PDB entry 6XQA | X-ray diffraction, 2.16 A resolution | chains A and C of the 3 polymer chains in the assembly

Chain A:
Molecule: MHC class I antigen
Source organism: Homo sapiens
UniProtKB: A0A411J078 (A0A411J078_HUMAN); residues 1-278 here correspond to UniProt positions 25-302 (UniProt number = residue number + 24)
Sequence (278 residues; each row starts with the number of its first residue):
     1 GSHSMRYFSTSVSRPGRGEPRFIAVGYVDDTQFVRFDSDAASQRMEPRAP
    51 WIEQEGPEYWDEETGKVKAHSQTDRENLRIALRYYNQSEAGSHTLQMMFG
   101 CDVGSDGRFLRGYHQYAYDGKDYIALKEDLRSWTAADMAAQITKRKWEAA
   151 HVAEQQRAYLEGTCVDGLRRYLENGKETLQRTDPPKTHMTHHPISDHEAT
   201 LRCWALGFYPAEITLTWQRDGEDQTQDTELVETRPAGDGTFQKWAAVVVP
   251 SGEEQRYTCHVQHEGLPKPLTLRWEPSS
Disordered / not traced: 277-278
Disulfides: Cys101-Cys164, Cys203-Cys259

Chain C:
Molecule: PB2-549-557 peptide from Influenza B, TYQWVLKNL
Sequence (9 residues; numbered 1 to 9; the number before each row is that of its first residue):
     1 TYQWVLKNL

How chain A and chain C interact:
Contacting residue pairs (46):
  Met5(A) - Thr1(C)
  Tyr7(A) - Thr1(C)  hydrogen bond (side chain-backbone)
  Tyr7(A) - Tyr2(C)  hydrophobic
  Ala24(A) - Tyr2(C)
  Met45(A) - Tyr2(C)  hydrophobic
  Glu63(A) - Thr1(C)
  Glu63(A) - Tyr2(C)  hydrogen bond (side chain-backbone)
  Lys66(A) - Thr1(C)
  Lys66(A) - Tyr2(C)  hydrogen bond (side chain-backbone)
  Lys66(A) - Trp4(C)
  Val67(A) - Tyr2(C)
  Ala69(A) - Trp4(C)  hydrophobic
  Ala69(A) - Val5(C)
  His70(A) - Tyr2(C)  hydrogen bond
  His70(A) - Val5(C)
  Thr73(A) - Val5(C)  hydrogen bond (side chain-backbone)
  Thr73(A) - Leu6(C)
  Thr73(A) - Lys7(C)
  Thr73(A) - Asn8(C)
  Glu76(A) - Asn8(C)  hydrogen bond
  Asn77(A) - Lys7(C)
  Asn77(A) - Asn8(C)  hydrogen bond
  Asn77(A) - Leu9(C)  hydrogen bond (side chain-backbone)
  Ile80(A) - Asn8(C)
  Ile80(A) - Leu9(C)
  Tyr84(A) - Leu9(C)  hydrogen bond (side chain-backbone)
  Met97(A) - Val5(C)  hydrophobic
  Phe99(A) - Tyr2(C)  hydrophobic
  Phe99(A) - Gln3(C)
  His114(A) - Gln3(C)  hydrogen bond
  Tyr116(A) - Val5(C)
  Tyr123(A) - Leu9(C)  hydrophobic
  Thr143(A) - Leu9(C)  hydrogen bond (side chain-backbone)
  Lys146(A) - Asn8(C)
  Lys146(A) - Leu9(C)
  Trp147(A) - Lys7(C)
  Trp147(A) - Asn8(C)  hydrogen bond (side chain-backbone)
  Val152(A) - Lys7(C)
  Gln156(A) - Gln3(C)  hydrogen bond
  Tyr159(A) - Thr1(C)  hydrogen bond (side chain-backbone)
  Tyr159(A) - Tyr2(C)
  Tyr159(A) - Gln3(C)
  Thr163(A) - Thr1(C)
  Gly167(A) - Thr1(C)
  Arg170(A) - Thr1(C)  hydrogen bond
  Tyr171(A) - Thr1(C)  hydrogen bond (side chain-backbone)
Also at the interface, not in a pair above, chain A (37 interface residues in all): Ser9, Phe22, Tyr59, Gly65, Asp74, Ala81, Leu95, Gln155

Overview:
The interface between chain A and chain C involves 37 residues on one side and 9 on the other; the contacts
include 16 hydrogen bonds. Polar pairs include Tyr7(A)-Thr1(C), Glu63(A)-Tyr2(C) and Lys66(A)-Tyr2(C).
Chain A is MHC class I antigen (Homo sapiens) and chain C is PB2-549-557 peptide from Influenza B, TYQWVLKNL;
the structure, Crystal Structure of HLA A*2402 in complex with TYQWVLKNL, an 9-mer epitope from Influenza B
virus, was determined by X-ray diffraction together with 7JYU, 7JYV, 7JYW and 7JYX from the same study.
